PDB entry 9C98 | X-ray diffraction, 3.04 A resolution | chains N and a of the 28 polymer chains in the assembly

Chain N:
Molecule: Proteasome subunit beta type-1
From: Saccharomyces cerevisiae
Notes: EC 3.4.25.1
UniProt: P38624 (PSB1_YEAST); residues 1-196 here correspond to UniProt positions 20-215 (UniProt number = residue number + 19)
Sequence (196 residues; each row starts with the number of its first residue):
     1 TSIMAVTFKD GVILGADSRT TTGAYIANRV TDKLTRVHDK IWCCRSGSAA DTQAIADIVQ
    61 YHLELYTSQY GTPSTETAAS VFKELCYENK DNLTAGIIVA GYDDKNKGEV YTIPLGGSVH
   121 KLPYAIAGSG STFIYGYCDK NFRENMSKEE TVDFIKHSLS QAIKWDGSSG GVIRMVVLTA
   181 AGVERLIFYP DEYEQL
Metal / ion sites: Mg2+: I163, D166, S169
Residues lining bound ligands: A1AU6 (N-[(2S)-3-hydroxy-1-{[(4S)-1-hydroxy-2-(hydroxymethyl)-6-methyl-3-oxoheptan-4-yl]amino}-1-oxopropan-2-yl]butanamide): T1, R19, T20, T21, T22, A27, K33, R45, S46, G47, S48, A49, G128, S129, S168
Curated features (UniProtKB/Swiss-Prot):
  - active site: T1 (Nucleophile)

Chain a:
Molecule: Proteasome subunit beta type-7
From: Saccharomyces cerevisiae
UniProt: P30657 (PSB7_YEAST); residues 1-233 here correspond to UniProt positions 34-266 (UniProt number = residue number + 33)
Sequence (233 residues; row label = number of the first residue in the row):
     1 TQQPIVTGTS VISMKYDNGV IIAADNLGSY GSLLRFNGVE RLIPVGDNTV VGISGDISDM
    61 QHIERLLKDL VTENAYDNPL ADAEEALEPS YIFEYLATVM YQRRSKMNPL WNAIIVAGVQ
   121 SNGDQFLRYV NLLGVTYSSP TLATGFGAHM ANPLLRKVVD RESDIPKTTV QVAEEAIVNA
   181 MRVLYYRDAR SSRNFSLAII DKNTGLTFKK NLQVENMKWD FAKDIKGYGT QKI

Interface between chain N and chain a:
Pairs across the interface - 61 pairs, chain N then chain a:
  R19(N) with A189(a)
  A24(N) with F146(a); D188(a); A189(a), hydrogen bond (backbone-backbone)
  Y25(N) with F146(a); R187(a)
  I26(N) with Y186(a); R187(a), hydrogen bond (backbone-side chain); D188(a); A189(a)
  A27(N) with R187(a), hydrogen bond (backbone-side chain)
  R29(N) with Y186(a); R187(a); K218(a), hydrogen bond (side chain-backbone); W219(a); F221(a)
  V30(N) with F221(a), hydrophobic; A222(a), hydrophobic; I225(a)
  D32(N) with K226(a); G227(a), hydrogen bond (side chain-backbone); Q231(a)
  L34(N) with Q231(a), hydrogen bond (backbone-side chain)
  T35(N) with Y228(a); Q231(a)
  R36(N) with Q231(a), hydrogen bond (backbone-side chain); I233(a)
  W42(N) with Q231(a); I233(a), hydrophobic
  R45(N) with Y228(a)
  Q53(N) with Y228(a), hydrogen bond (backbone-side chain)
  A56(N) with Y228(a)
  D57(N) with Y228(a), hydrogen bond
  F133(N) with L33(a), hydrophobic
  K164(N) with L34(a)
  W165(N) with S32(a); L33(a); L34(a), hydrogen bond (backbone-backbone); R35(a)
  D166(N) with S32(a)
  G167(N) with S32(a), hydrogen bond (backbone-backbone); L34(a); A189(a)
  G171(N) with W219(a)
  V172(N) with W219(a), hydrophobic
  R174(N) with A222(a), hydrogen bond (side chain-backbone); I225(a)
  R185(N) with K226(a); Q231(a); I233(a), hydrogen bond (side chain-backbone)
  I187(N) with A222(a); K223(a)
  Y189(N) with W219(a); D220(a); K223(a)
  P190(N) with M217(a), hydrophobic; W219(a)
  D191(N) with R193(a), salt bridge; M217(a)
  E194(N) with Y185(a), hydrogen bond; R193(a), salt bridge
Other interface residues (no listed pair), chain N (34 interface residues in all): N28, I163, S168, V183
Other interface residues (no listed pair), chain a (26 interface residues in all): M150, R190

Overview:
34 residues of chain N face 26 of chain a across their interface, with 14 hydrogen bonds and 2 salt bridges.
Polar pairs include D191(N)-R193(a), E194(N)-R193(a) and I26(N)-R187(a). Ligands of chain N: compound A1AU6.
Curated annotation (UniProt) lists active-site residue T1(N) on chain N.
Here chain N is Proteasome subunit beta type-1 and chain a is Proteasome subunit beta type-7, both from
Saccharomyces cerevisiae. Entry 9C98 (Yeast 20S proteasome soaked with isolated TMC-86A) was determined by
X-ray diffraction together with 9C97, 9AW3, 9AW5, 9AW6 and 9AW7 from the same study.
